PDB entry 6F41 | electron microscopy, 4.30 A resolution (low resolution: residue-level contacts below are approximate; hydrogen-bond / salt-bridge calls are withheld) | chains U and X of the 23 polymer chains in the assembly

== Chain U ==
Molecule: TATA-box-binding protein
From: Saccharomyces cerevisiae (strain ATCC 204508 / S288c)
UniProt: P13393 (TBP_YEAST); residues 1-240 here = UniProt positions 1-240
Sequence (240 residues; row label = number of the first residue in the row):
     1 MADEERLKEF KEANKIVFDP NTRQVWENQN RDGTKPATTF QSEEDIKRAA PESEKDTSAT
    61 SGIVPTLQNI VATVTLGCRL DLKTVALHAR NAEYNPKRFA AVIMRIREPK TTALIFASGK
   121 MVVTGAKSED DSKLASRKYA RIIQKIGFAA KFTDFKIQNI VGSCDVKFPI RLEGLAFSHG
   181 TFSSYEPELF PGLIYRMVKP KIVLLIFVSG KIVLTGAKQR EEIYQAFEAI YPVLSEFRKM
Not modelled in the structure: 1-60

== Chain X ==
Molecule: Non-Template DNA
Sequence (81 nucleotides; each row starts with the number of its first residue):
     1 CGTCCACTAT TTTCGGCTAC TATAAATAAA TGTTTTTTTC GCAGTCTATG CGGTTAACAG
    61 TAACCCTTCG TGGACATTTG G
Not modelled in the structure: 1-4, 45-59, 80-81

== Chain U / chain X interface ==
Residue-residue contacts - 13 pairs, chain U then chain X:
  Val71(U) - DA25(X)
  Phe116(U) - DT27(X)
  Phe116(U) - DA28(X)
  Ser118(U) - DA28(X)
  Lys120(U) - DA28(X)
  Gln158(U) - DA25(X)
  Gln158(U) - DA26(X)
  Asn159(U) - DA24(X)
  Asn159(U) - DA25(X)
  Phe190(U) - DA22(X)
  Val203(U) - DA24(X)
  Thr215(U) - DA24(X)
  Gly216(U) - DA24(X)
Interface residues without a listed pair, chain U (12 interface residues in all): Phe99, Ala117
Interface residues without a listed pair, chain X (9 interface residues in all): DT21, DT23, DA29

== In short ==
12 residues of chain U and 9 residues of chain X are in contact.
Here chain U is TATA-box-binding protein (Saccharomyces cerevisiae (strain ATCC 204508 / S288c)) and chain X
is Non-Template DNA. Entry 6F41 (RNA Polymerase III initially transcribing complex) was determined by electron
microscopy together with 6F40, 6F42 and 6F44 from the same study.
